7YO4 - chains F and H of the 8 polymer chains in the assembly; structure by electron microscopy, 3.90 A resolution.

[Chain F (and H)]
Protein: Leucine-rich repeat-containing protein 26
From: Homo sapiens
Notes: chain H of this document is another copy of the same molecule, construct and numbering; everything in this record applies to it too
UniProtKB: Q2I0M4 (LRC26_HUMAN); residues 1-334 here = UniProt positions 1-334
Amino-acid sequence (334 residues; row label = number of the first residue in the row):
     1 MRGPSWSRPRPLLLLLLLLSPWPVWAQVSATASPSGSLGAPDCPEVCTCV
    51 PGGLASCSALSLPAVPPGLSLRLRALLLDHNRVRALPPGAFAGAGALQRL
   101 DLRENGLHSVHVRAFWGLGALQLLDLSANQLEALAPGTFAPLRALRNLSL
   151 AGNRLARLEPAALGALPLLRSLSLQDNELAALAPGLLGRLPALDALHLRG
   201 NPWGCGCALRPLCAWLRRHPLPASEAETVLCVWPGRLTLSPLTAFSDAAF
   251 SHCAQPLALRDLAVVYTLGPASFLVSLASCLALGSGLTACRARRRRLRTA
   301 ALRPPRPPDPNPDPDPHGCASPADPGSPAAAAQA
Unresolved in the structure: 1-42, 285-334
Disulfides: Cys47-Cys57, Cys205-Cys231
Curated features (UniProtKB/Swiss-Prot):
  - glycosylation: Asn147 (N-linked (GlcNAc...) asparagine)

[Chain F / chain H interface]
Contacting residue pairs (15):
  Pro67(F) with Asp176(H)
  Leu71(F) with Glu225(H)
  Pro88(F) with Asn201(H); Pro202(H), hydrophobic
  Gly89(F) with Leu230(H)
  Val112(F) with Arg236(H)
  Arg113(F) with Cys231(H); Val232(H); Trp233(H); Gly235(H), hydrogen bond (side chain-backbone); Arg236(H), hydrogen bond (side chain-backbone); Leu237(H); Thr238(H), hydrogen bond (side chain-backbone); Leu239(H)
  Trp116(F) with Leu239(H), hydrophobic
Other interface residues (no listed pair), chain F (11 interface residues in all): Glu45, Val65, Leu69, Ala92
Other interface residues (no listed pair), chain H (17 interface residues in all): Glu104, Gln175, Arg199, Ser240

[Overview]
Chain F and chain H form an interface of 11 and 17 residues respectively, with 3 hydrogen bonds. Polar pairs
include Arg113(F)-Gly235(H), Arg113(F)-Arg236(H) and Arg113(F)-Thr238(H).
Both chains are Leucine-rich repeat-containing protein 26 (Homo sapiens). Entry 7YO4 (Cryo-EM structure of
RCK1-RCK2 mutated human Slo1-LRRC26 complex) was determined by electron microscopy.
